Entry 5BTS (X-ray diffraction, 1.77 A resolution); this record covers chains A and B.

[Chain A]
Molecule: Insulin A chain
From: Homo sapiens
UniProt: P01308 (INS_HUMAN); residues 1-21 here correspond to UniProt positions 90-110 (UniProt number = residue number + 89)
Chain sequence (21 residues; row label = number of the first residue in the row):
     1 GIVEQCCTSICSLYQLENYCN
Disulfides: C6-C11

[Chain B]
Molecule: Insulin B chain
From: Homo sapiens
UniProt: P01308 (INS_HUMAN); residues 1-30 here correspond to UniProt positions 25-54 (UniProt number = residue number + 24)
Chain sequence (30 residues; each row starts with the number of its first residue):
     1 FVNQHLCGSHLVEALYLVCGERGFFYTPKT

[Interface between chain A and chain B]
Pairs across the interface (39):
  G1(A) with T30(B)
  I2(A) with L11(B), hydrophobic; L15(B), hydrophobic
  V3(A) with P28(B), hydrophobic
  C6(A) with Q4(B); H5(B); L6(B), hydrogen bond (backbone-backbone); L11(B), hydrophobic
  C7(A) with H5(B); L6(B), hydrogen bond (backbone-backbone); C7(B), disulfide
  T8(A) with H5(B)
  S9(A) with H5(B)
  I10(A) with N3(B); Q4(B); H5(B)
  C11(A) with V2(B); N3(B); Q4(B), hydrogen bond (backbone-backbone); L6(B), hydrophobic
  S12(A) with V2(B); N3(B)
  L13(A) with V2(B); V18(B), hydrophobic
  L16(A) with V2(B), hydrophobic; L11(B), hydrophobic; L15(B), hydrophobic
  E17(A) with V18(B)
  N18(A) with F25(B)
  Y19(A) with L15(B), hydrophobic; F24(B); F25(B), hydrogen bond (backbone-backbone)
  C20(A) with C19(B), disulfide; R22(B); G23(B)
  N21(A) with R22(B), hydrogen bond (backbone-side chain); G23(B), hydrogen bond (backbone-backbone); F24(B); F25(B)
Also at the interface, not in a pair above, chain A (18 interface residues in all): E4
Also at the interface, not in a pair above, chain B (19 interface residues in all): A14, Y26, T27
Inter-chain disulfides: C7(A)-C7(B), C20(A)-C19(B)

[In short]
18 residues of chain A and 19 residues of chain B are in contact, with 2 disulfide bonds and 6 hydrogen bonds.
Among the polar pairs are N21(A)-R22(B), C6(A)-L6(B) and C7(A)-L6(B).
Chain A is Insulin A chain and chain B is Insulin B chain, both from Homo sapiens; the structure, Structural
and biophysical characterization of a covalent insulin dimer formed during storage of neutral formulation of
..., was determined by X-ray diffraction.
